4B5W - chains A and E of the 6 polymer chains in the assembly; structure by X-ray diffraction, 1.79 A resolution.

# Chain A (and E)
Molecule: 4-hydroxy-2-oxo-heptane-1,7-dioate aldolase
Source organism: Escherichia coli atcc 8739
Notes: EC 4.1.2.20; chain E of this document is another copy of the same molecule, construct and numbering; everything in this record applies to it too
Reference sequence: B1IS70 (HPCH_ECOLC); numbering as in UniProt (aligned over 1-256)
Amino-acid sequence (256 residues; numbered 1 to 256; the number before each row is that of its first residue):
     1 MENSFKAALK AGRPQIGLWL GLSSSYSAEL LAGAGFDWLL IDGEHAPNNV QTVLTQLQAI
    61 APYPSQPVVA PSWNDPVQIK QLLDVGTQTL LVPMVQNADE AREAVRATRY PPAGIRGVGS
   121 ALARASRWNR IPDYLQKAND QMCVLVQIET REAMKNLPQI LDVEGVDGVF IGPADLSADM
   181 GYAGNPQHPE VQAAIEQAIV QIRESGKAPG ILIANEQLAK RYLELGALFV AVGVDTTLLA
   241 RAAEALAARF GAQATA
Differences from the reference sequence: engineered mutation Ala70 (Arg in B1IS70)
Metal / ion sites: Co2+: Glu149, Asp175 (together with pyruvic acid)
Small-molecule neighbours: pyruvic acid (PYR): Trp19, Glu44, Gln147, Glu149, Phe170, Gly172, Pro173, Ala174, Asp175, Leu212
Swiss-Prot annotation at these positions:
  - active site: His45 (Proton acceptor)
  - binding site (substrate): Gln147, Ala174, Asp175
  - binding site (a divalent metal cation): Glu149, Asp175
  - site: Asp84 (Increases basicity of active site His)
From the paper describing this entry:
  - binding site for pyruvic acid: Gln147
  - mutagenesis - D42A, R70A: abolished catalytic activity
  - mutagenesis - R70A (730-fold): decreased binding to oxalate
  - mutagenesis - R70A: unchanged binding to pyruvate
  - mutagenesis - D42A (100-fold): decreased binding to pyruvate
  - mutagenesis - D42A: abolished binding to oxalate

# How chain A and chain E interact
Residue-residue contacts - 32 pairs, chain A then chain E:
  Ser25(A) with Gln58(E), hydrogen bond (backbone-side chain)
  Tyr26(A) with Leu54(E), hydrophobic; Leu122(E), hydrogen bond (side chain-backbone); Trp128(E)
  Glu29(A) with Gln58(E), hydrogen bond; Arg124(E), salt bridge; Arg127(E), salt bridge; Trp128(E)
  Leu30(A) with Trp128(E), hydrophobic; Arg130(E), hydrogen bond (backbone-side chain)
  Gly33(A) with Arg130(E), hydrogen bond (backbone-side chain)
  Ala34(A) with Arg130(E)
  Leu54(A) with Tyr26(E), hydrophobic
  Gln58(A) with Ser25(E), hydrogen bond (side chain-backbone); Glu29(E), hydrogen bond; Gln58(E); Ala59(E)
  Ala59(A) with Gln58(E)
  Ala61(A) with Pro62(E), hydrophobic
  Pro62(A) with Ala61(E), hydrophobic; Pro62(E), hydrophobic
  Tyr63(A) with Arg127(E), hydrogen bond
  Leu122(A) with Tyr26(E), hydrogen bond (backbone-side chain)
  Arg124(A) with Glu29(E), salt bridge
  Arg127(A) with Glu29(E), salt bridge; Tyr63(E), hydrogen bond
  Trp128(A) with Tyr26(E), hydrogen bond; Glu29(E); Leu30(E), hydrophobic
  Arg130(A) with Leu30(E), hydrogen bond (side chain-backbone); Gly33(E), hydrogen bond (side chain-backbone); Ala34(E)

# In short
The chain A/chain E interface involves 17 residues from each chain; the contacts include 13 hydrogen bonds and
4 salt bridges. Polar contacts include Glu29(A)-Arg124(E), Glu29(A)-Arg127(E) and Ser25(A)-Gln58(E). Chain A
binds pyruvic acid. The paper reports a binding site for pyruvic acid at Gln147(A); D42A and R70A of chain A
abolish catalytic activity.
Both chains are 4-hydroxy-2-oxo-heptane-1,7-dioate aldolase (Escherichia coli atcc 8739). Entry 4B5W (Crystal
structures of divalent metal dependent pyruvate aldolase R70A mutant, HpaI, in complex with pyruvate) was
determined by X-ray diffraction (same publication as 4B5S, 4B5T, 4B5U, 4B5V and 4B5X).
